PDB entry 5S5S | X-ray diffraction, 2.36 A resolution | chains B and C of the 6 polymer chains in the assembly

Chain B:
Molecule: Tubulin beta-2B chain
Organism: Bos taurus
Reference sequence: Q6B856 (TBB2B_BOVIN); the author numbering skips numbers that UniProt does not, so the offset changes along the chain: 1-42 = UniProt 1-42; 45-360 = UniProt 43-358; 369-455 = UniProt 359-445
Chain sequence (445 residues; numbered 1 to 455; 10 numbers in that range are skipped by the numbering (no residue carries them; nothing is unmodelled there); the number before each row is that of its first residue):
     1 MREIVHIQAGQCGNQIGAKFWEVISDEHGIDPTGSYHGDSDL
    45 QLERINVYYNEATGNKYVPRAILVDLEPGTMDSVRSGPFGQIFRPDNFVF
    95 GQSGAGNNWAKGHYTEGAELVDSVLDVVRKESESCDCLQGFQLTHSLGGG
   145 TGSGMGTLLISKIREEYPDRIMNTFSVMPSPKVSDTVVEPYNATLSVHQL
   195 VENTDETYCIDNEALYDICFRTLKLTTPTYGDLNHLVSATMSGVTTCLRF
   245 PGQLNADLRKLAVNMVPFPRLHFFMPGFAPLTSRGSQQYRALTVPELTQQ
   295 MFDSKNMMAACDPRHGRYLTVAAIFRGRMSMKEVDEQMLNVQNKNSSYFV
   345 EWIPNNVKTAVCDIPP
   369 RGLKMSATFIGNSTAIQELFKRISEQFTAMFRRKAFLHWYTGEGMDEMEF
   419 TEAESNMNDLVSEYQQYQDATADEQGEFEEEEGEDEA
Not modelled in the structure: 277-280, 438-455
Swiss-Prot annotation at these positions:
  - motif: Met1 to Ile4 (MREI motif)
  - binding site (GTP): Gln11, Glu71, Ser140, Gly144, Thr145, Gly146, Asn206, Asn228
  - binding site (Mg(2+)): Glu71
  - modified residue: Ser40 (Phosphoserine), Thr57 (Phosphothreonine), Lys60 (N6-acetyllysine), Ser174 (Phosphoserine), Thr287 (Phosphothreonine), Thr292 (Phosphothreonine), Arg320 (Omega-N-methylarginine), Glu448 (5-glutamyl polyglutamate)
  - cross-link (Glycyl lysine isopeptide (Lys-Gly)): Lys60 (interchain with G-Cter in ubiquitin), Lys326 (interchain with G-Cter in ubiquitin)
Ion coordination: Mg2+: Gln11 (together with GDP); Ca2+: Glu113 (shared with Glu284(C) of chain C)
Ligand contacts:
  - GDP (guanosine-5'-diphosphate): Gly10, Gln11, Cys12, Gln15, Ile16, Asp69, Ala99, Asn101, Ser140, Gly142, Gly143, Gly144, Thr145, Gly146, Ser147, Val171, Pro173, Val177, Asp179, Glu183, Asn206, Leu209, Tyr224, Leu227, Asn228
  - VWA ((1S)-1-(4-fluorophenyl)-N-methylethan-1-amine): Val177, Ser178, Asp179, Tyr210, Pro222, Thr223, Tyr224, Leu227

Chain C:
Molecule: Tubulin alpha-1B chain
Organism: Bos taurus
Reference sequence: P81947 (TBA1B_BOVIN); residue numbers follow UniProt; this construct covers 1-451
Chain sequence (451 residues; each row starts with the number of its first residue):
     1 MRECISIHVGQAGVQIGNACWELYCLEHGIQPDGQMPSDKTIGGGDDSFN
    51 TFFSETGAGKHVPRAVFVDLEPTVIDEVRTGTYRQLFHPEQLITGKEDAA
   101 NNYARGHYTIGKEIIDLVLDRIRKLADQCTGLQGFLVFHSFGGGTGSGFT
   151 SLLMERLSVDYGKKSKLEFSIYPAPQVSTAVVEPYNSILTTHTTLEHSDC
   201 AFMVDNEAIYDICRRNLDIERPTYTNLNRLISQIVSSITASLRFDGALNV
   251 DLTEFQTNLVPYPRIHFPLATYAPVISAEKAYHEQLSVAEITNACFEPAN
   301 QMVKCDPRHGKYMACCLLYRGDVVPKDVNAAIATIKTKRSIQFVDWCPTG
   351 FKVGINYQPPTVVPGGDLAKVQRAVCMLSNTTAIAEAWARLDHKFDLMYA
   401 KRAFVHWYVGEGMEEGEFSEAREDMAALEKDYEEVGVDSVEGEGEEEGEE
   451 Y
Not modelled in the structure: 441-451
Ion coordination: Ca2+ site 1: Asp39, Thr41, Gly44, Glu55; Ca2+ site 2: Glu284 (shared with Glu113(B) of chain B)
Ligand contacts: GTP: Gly10, Gln11, Ala12, Gln15, Ile16, Asp69, Glu71, Asp98, Ala99, Ala100, Asn101, Ser140, Gly142, Gly143, Gly144, Thr145, Gly146, Ile171, Pro173, Val177, Ser178, Thr179, Glu183, Asn206, Tyr224, Leu227, Asn228, Ile231

Interface between chain B and chain C:
Pairs across the interface (39; chain B residue first):
  Gln96(B) with Met1(C); Arg2(C), hydrogen bond (backbone-side chain)
  Ser97(B) with Arg2(C)
  Asn101(B) with Glu254(C), hydrogen bond
  Asp179(B) with Glu254(C); Lys352(C), hydrogen bond (backbone-side chain)
  Thr180(B) with Glu254(C); Asn258(C)
  Val181(B) with Asn258(C), hydrogen bond (backbone-side chain); Pro348(C), hydrophobic
  Val182(B) with Thr257(C)
  Thr221(B) with Lys326(C)
  Ala397(B) with Trp346(C)
  Met398(B) with Trp346(C)
  Arg400(B) with Asp345(C), salt bridge; Ser439(C), hydrogen bond
  Arg401(B) with Tyr262(C), hydrogen bond (backbone-side chain); Trp346(C); Glu434(C), hydrogen bond (side chain-backbone); Val435(C); Val437(C), hydrogen bond (side chain-backbone); Asp438(C); Ser439(C), hydrogen bond
  Lys402(B) with Tyr262(C)
  Ala403(B) with Pro261(C); Tyr262(C); Trp346(C), hydrophobic
  Phe404(B) with Thr257(C); Asn258(C); Val260(C); Pro261(C), hydrogen bond (backbone-backbone); Trp346(C), hydrophobic
  His406(B) with Val260(C), hydrogen bond (side chain-backbone); Pro261(C); Tyr262(C); Pro263(C)
  Trp407(B) with Gln256(C); Thr257(C), hydrogen bond (side chain-backbone); Val260(C)
Interface residues without a listed pair, chain B (19 interface residues in all): Gly100, Leu405
Interface residues without a listed pair, chain C (23 interface residues in all): Met313, Pro325, Asn329

Summary:
The interface between chain B and chain C involves 19 residues on one side and 23 on the other, with 12
hydrogen bonds and 1 salt bridge. Among the polar pairs are Arg400(B)-Asp345(C), Gln96(B)-Arg2(C) and
Asn101(B)-Glu254(C). Bound to chain B: GDP and compound VWA.
Chain B is Tubulin beta-2B chain and chain C is Tubulin alpha-1B chain, both from Bos taurus; the structure,
Tubulin-Z166605480-complex, was determined by X-ray diffraction (same publication as 5S4L, 5S4M, 5S4N, 5S4O,
5S4P, 5S4Q and 52 further entries).
